8PR1 - chains E and I of the 12 polymer chains in the assembly; structure by electron microscopy, 8.20 A resolution (very low resolution: no residue pairs are listed; an interface is given only as per-side residue counts).

== Chain E ==
Molecule: Dynein light chain 1, cytoplasmic
Source organism: Homo sapiens
UniProtKB: P63167 (DYL1_HUMAN); residue numbers follow UniProt; this construct covers 1-89
Amino-acid sequence (89 residues; each row starts with the number of its first residue):
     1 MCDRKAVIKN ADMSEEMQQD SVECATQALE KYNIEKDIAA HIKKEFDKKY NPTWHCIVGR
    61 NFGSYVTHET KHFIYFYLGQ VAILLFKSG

== Chain I ==
Molecule: Cytoplasmic dynein 1 intermediate chain 2
Source organism: Homo sapiens
UniProtKB: Q13409 (DC1I2_HUMAN), isoform Q13409-3; residues 1-612 here = UniProt positions 1-612
Amino-acid sequence (612 residues; each row starts with the number of its first residue):
     1 MSDKSELKAE LERKKQRLAQ IREEKKRKEE ERKKKETDQK KEAVAPVQEE SDLEKKRREA
    61 EALLQSMGLT PESPIVPPPM SPSSKSVSTP SEAGSQDSGD GAVGSRRGPI KLGMAKITQV
   121 DFPPREIVTY TKETQTPVMA QPKEDEEEDD DVVAPKPPIE PEEEKTLKKD EENDSKAPPH
   181 ELTEEEKQQI LHSEEFLSFF DHSTRIVERA LSEQINIFFD YSGRDLEDKE GEIQAGAKLS
   241 LNRQFFDERW SKHRVVSCLD WSSQYPELLV ASYNNNEDAP HEPDGVALVW NMKYKKTTPE
   301 YVFHCQSAVM SATFAKFHPN LVVGGTYSGQ IVLWDNRSNK RTPVQRTPLS AAAHTHPVYC
   361 VNVVGTQNAH NLISISTDGK ICSWSLDMLS HPQDSMELVH KQSKAVAVTS MSFPVGDVNN
   421 FVVGSEEGSV YTACRHGSKA GISEMFEGHQ GPITGIHCHA AVGAVDFSHL FVTSSFDWTV
   481 KLWSTKNNKP LYSFEDNAGY VYDVMWSPTH PALFACVDGM GRLDLWNLNN DTEVPTASIS
   541 VEGNPALNRV RWTHSGREIA VGDSEGQIVI YDVGEQIAVP RNDEWARFGR TLAEINANRA
   601 DAEEEAATRI PA
Unresolved in the structure: 1-109, 141-181, 218-237, 596-612
Sequence notes: conflict S484 (Thr in Q13409), G499 (Asp in Q13409)
Swiss-Prot annotation at these positions:
  - modified residue: S2 (N-acetylserine), S51 (Diphosphoserine), S73 (Phosphoserine)

== Chain E / chain I interface ==
At this resolution (8 A) residue pairs are not listed: 11 residues of chain E and 9 of chain I lie at the interface.

== In short ==
The interface between chain E and chain I involves 11 residues on one side and 9 on the other.
Here chain E is Dynein light chain 1, cytoplasmic and chain I is Cytoplasmic dynein 1 intermediate chain 2,
both from Homo sapiens. Entry 8PR1 (Cytoplasmic dynein-B heavy chain bound to IC-LC tower) was determined by
electron microscopy (same publication as 8PQW, 8PQY, 8PQZ, 8PR0, 8PR2, 8PR3 and 8PR4).
